Entry 3JR4 (X-ray diffraction, 2.60 A resolution); this record covers chains A and B of the 3 polymer chains in the assembly.

[Chain A]
Molecule: DNA glycosylase
Organism: Geobacillus stearothermophilus
Notes: EC 4.2.99.18; fragment: MutM
UniProt: P84131 (P84131_BACST); residue numbers follow UniProt; this construct covers 2-274
Amino-acid sequence (273 residues; row label = number of the first residue in the row):
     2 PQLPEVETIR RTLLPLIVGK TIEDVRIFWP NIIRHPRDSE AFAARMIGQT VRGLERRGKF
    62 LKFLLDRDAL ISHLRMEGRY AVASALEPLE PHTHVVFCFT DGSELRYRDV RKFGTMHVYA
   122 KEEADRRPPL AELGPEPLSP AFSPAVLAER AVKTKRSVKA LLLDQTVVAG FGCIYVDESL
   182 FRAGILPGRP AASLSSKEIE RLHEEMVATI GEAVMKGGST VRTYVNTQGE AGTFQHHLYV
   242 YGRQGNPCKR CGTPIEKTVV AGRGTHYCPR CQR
Unresolved in the structure: 222-231
Differences from the reference sequence: engineered mutation Cys174 (Asn in P84131)
Metal / ion sites: Zn2+: Cys249, Cys252, Cys269, Cys272
What the authors report for this chain:
  - binding site for the 16-nt DNA strand (chain B): Trp30, Asn32, His93, Arg112, Lys113, Phe114
  - binding site for the 16-nt DNA strand: Gln3, Lys60, His74, Arg76, Met77, Glu78, Tyr242, Lys258
  - conformationally variable residues (order/disorder transition): Val222 to Glu231
  - mutagenesis - N174C: unchanged catalytic activity on oxoG
  - specificity-determining residues: Ser220 (proposed by the authors, not directly observed)

[Chain B]
Molecule: 16-nt DNA strand
Sequence (16 nucleotides; numbered 1 to 16; the number before each row is that of its first residue):
     1 AGGTAGACCT GGACGC
Unresolved in the structure: 1-4, 16

[Interface between chain A and chain B]
Residue-residue contacts - 13 pairs, chain A then chain B:
  Trp30(A) - DC9(B)  phosphate contact
  Asn32(A) - DC9(B)  phosphate contact
  His93(A) - DT10(B)  phosphate contact
  His93(A) - DG11(B)  salt bridge to the phosphate
  Val111(A) - DT10(B)  sugar contact
  Val111(A) - DG11(B)  sugar contact
  Arg112(A) - DC9(B)  hydrogen bond to the base
  Arg112(A) - DT10(B)  base contact
  Lys113(A) - DT10(B)  salt bridge to the phosphate
  Phe114(A) - DC8(B)  base contact
  Phe114(A) - DC9(B)  base contact
  Arg264(A) - DG6(B)  hydrogen bond to the base
  Arg264(A) - DA7(B)  base contact

[Overview]
8 residues of chain A and 6 residues of chain B are in contact, with 2 hydrogen bonds and 2 salt bridges.
Among the polar pairs are Arg112(A)-DC9(B), Arg264(A)-DG6(B) and His93(A)-DG11(B). From the paper: a binding
site for the 16-nt DNA strand at Gln3(A), Lys60(A) and His74(A) among others; N174C of chain A leaves
catalytic activity on oxoG unchanged.
Chain A is DNA glycosylase (Geobacillus stearothermophilus) and chain B is a 16-nt DNA strand; the structure,
MutM interrogating an extrahelical G, was determined by X-ray diffraction, deposited together with 3JR5.
